9FG8 - chains C and D of the 5 polymer chains in the assembly; structure by electron microscopy, 2.90 A resolution.

Chain C:
Protein: Gamma-aminobutyric acid receptor subunit gamma-2
From: Homo sapiens
UniProtKB: P18507 (GBRG2_HUMAN), isoform P18507-2; residues -38 to 436 here correspond to UniProt positions 1-475 (UniProt number = residue number + 39)
Amino-acid sequence (495 residues; each row starts with the number of its first residue; numbers below 1 keep their minus sign (Met-38 is residue -38)):
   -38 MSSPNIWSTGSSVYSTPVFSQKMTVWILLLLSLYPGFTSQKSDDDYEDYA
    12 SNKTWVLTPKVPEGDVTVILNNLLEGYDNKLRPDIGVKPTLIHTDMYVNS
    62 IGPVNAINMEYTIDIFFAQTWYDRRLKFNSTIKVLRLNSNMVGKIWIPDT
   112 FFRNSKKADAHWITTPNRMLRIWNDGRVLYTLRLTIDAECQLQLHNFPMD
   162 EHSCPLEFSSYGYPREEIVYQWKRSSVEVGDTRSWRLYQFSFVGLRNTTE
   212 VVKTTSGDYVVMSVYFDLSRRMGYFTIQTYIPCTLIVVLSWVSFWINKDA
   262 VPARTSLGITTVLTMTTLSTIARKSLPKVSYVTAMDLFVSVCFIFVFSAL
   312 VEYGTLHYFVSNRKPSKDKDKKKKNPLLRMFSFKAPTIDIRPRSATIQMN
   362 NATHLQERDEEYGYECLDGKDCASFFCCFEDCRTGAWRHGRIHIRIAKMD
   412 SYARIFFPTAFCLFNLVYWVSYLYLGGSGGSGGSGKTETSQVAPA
Not modelled in the structure: -38 to 24, 325-405, 438-456
Differences from the reference sequence: expression tag (437-456)
Swiss-Prot annotation at these positions:
  - region: Arg394 to Asp411 (Interaction with GABARAP)
  - glycosylation (N-linked (GlcNAc...) asparagine): Asn13, Asn90, Asn208
Disulfide bonds: Cys151-Cys165
Covalent attachments: N-acetylglucosamine (NAG) linked to Asn208

Chain D:
Protein: Gamma-aminobutyric acid receptor subunit alpha-1
From: Homo sapiens
UniProtKB: P14867 (GBRA1_HUMAN); residues 1-429 here correspond to UniProt positions 28-456 (UniProt number = residue number + 27)
Amino-acid sequence (464 residues; each row starts with the number of its first residue; numbers below 1 keep their minus sign (Met-34 is residue -34)):
   -34 MKKSPGLSDYLWAWTLFLSTLTGRSYGDYKDDDDKQPSLQDELKDNTTVF
    16 TRILDRLLDGYDNRLRPGLGERVTEVKTDIFVTSFGPVSDHDMEYTIDVF
    66 FRQSWKDERLKFKGPMTVLRLNNLMASKIWTPDTFFHNGKKSVAHNMTMP
   116 NKLLRITEDGTLLYTMRLTVRAECPMHLEDFPMDAHACPLKFGSYAYTRA
   166 EVVYEWTREPARSVVVAEDGSRLNQYDLLGQTVDSGIVQSSTGEYVVMTT
   216 HFHLKRKIGYFVIQTYLPCIMTVILSQVSFWLNRESVPARTVFGVTTVLT
   266 MTTLSISARNSLPKVAYATAMDWFIAVCYAFVFSALIEFATVNYFTKRGY
   316 AWDGKSVVPEKPKKVKDPLIKKNNTYAPTATSYTPNLARGDPGLATIAKS
   366 ATIEPKEVKPETKPPEPKKTFNSVSKIDRLSRIAFPLLFGIFNLVYWATY
   416 LNREPQLKAPTPHQ
Not modelled in the structure: -34 to 11, 326-383, 419-429
Differences from the reference sequence: initiating methionine (-34); expression tag (-33 to 0)
Swiss-Prot annotation at these positions:
  - binding site (4-aminobutanoate): Arg67, Thr130
  - binding site (3alpha-hydroxy-5alpha-pregnan-11,20-dione): Trp246
  - glycosylation (N-linked (GlcNAc...) asparagine): Asn11, Asn111
Disulfide bonds: Cys139-Cys153
Covalent attachments: N-acetylglucosamine (NAG) linked to Asn111
Residues lining bound ligands:
  - gamma-amino-butanoic acid (ABU): Phe65, Arg67, Leu118, Thr130
  - PIO ([(2R)-2-octanoyloxy-3-[oxidanyl-[(1R,2R,3S,4R,5R,6S)-2,3,6-tris(oxidanyl)-4,5-diphosphonooxy-cyclohexyl]oxy-phosphoryl]oxy-propyl] octanoate): Arg249, Glu303, Thr306, Phe310, Lys312, Arg313, Asn387, Ser388, Val389, Ser390, Lys391, Ile392, Leu395, Ser396

Interface between chain C and chain D:
Residue-residue contacts (87; chain C residue first):
  Val27(C) with Leu30(D), hydrophobic; Leu34(D), hydrophobic
  Thr28(C) with Asp27(D), hydrogen bond; Leu30(D)
  Leu31(C) with Arg29(D); Leu30(D), hydrophobic
  Asn32(C) with Arg29(D), hydrogen bond
  Leu35(C) with Arg29(D)
  Ser61(C) with Glu138(D), hydrogen bond
  Phe77(C) with Phe100(D), hydrophobic; Tyr160(D), hydrophobic
  Arg97(C) with Thr163(D); Glu166(D), salt bridge
  Leu98(C) with Ala161(D)
  Asn99(C) with Trp95(D); Tyr162(D)
  Asn101(C) with Asn28(D)
  Met102(C) with Arg29(D)
  His122(C) with Gly104(D)
  Ile124(C) with Thr99(D); Phe100(D); Ser107(D); Ala109(D), hydrophobic; Leu133(D), hydrophobic
  Thr125(C) with Thr99(D), hydrogen bond (backbone-backbone); Met131(D); Leu133(D)
  Thr126(C) with Pro97(D); Asp98(D); Thr99(D)
  Asn128(C) with Phe100(D); Tyr160(D)
  Arg129(C) with Tyr160(D); Ala161(D)
  Met130(C) with Tyr160(D); Thr207(D); Tyr210(D)
  Arg132(C) with Ala161(D), hydrogen bond (side chain-backbone); Thr163(D); Thr207(D), hydrogen bond (side chain-backbone); Tyr210(D), hydrogen bond
  Thr142(C) with Tyr160(D)
  Leu143(C) with Tyr160(D), hydrogen bond (backbone-side chain)
  Arg144(C) with Phe100(D); Phe101(D), hydrogen bond (side chain-backbone); His102(D), hydrogen bond (side chain-backbone); Gly104(D); Tyr160(D), hydrogen bond (backbone-side chain)
  Ser195(C) with Pro140(D)
  Arg197(C) with Asp57(D); Lys105(D); Glu138(D), salt bridge
  Tyr199(C) with His56(D), hydrogen bond (side chain-backbone); Asp57(D), hydrogen bond (side chain-backbone); Met58(D); Pro278(D), hydrophobic; Lys279(D)
  Gln200(C) with Lys279(D)
  Arg232(C) with Ala281(D)
  Gly234(C) with Ala281(D)
  Tyr235(C) with Arg274(D); Lys279(D); Val280(D); Ala281(D)
  Gln239(C) with Ile271(D)
  Leu246(C) with Tyr294(D), hydrophobic; Phe298(D)
  Ile247(C) with Leu264(D), hydrophobic
  Leu250(C) with Val263(D), hydrophobic; Phe298(D), hydrophobic; Leu301(D), hydrophobic
  Val253(C) with Ala305(D), hydrophobic
  Trp256(C) with Asn308(D); Tyr309(D)
  Ile257(C) with Asn308(D)
  Asn258(C) with Asn308(D), hydrogen bond (backbone-side chain)
  Ala261(C) with Val252(D), hydrophobic
  Ala264(C) with Val252(D), hydrophobic; Thr256(D)
  Leu268(C) with Val260(D), hydrophobic
  Thr271(C) with Val260(D); Leu264(D)
  Thr275(C) with Leu264(D)
  Leu279(C) with Ile271(D), hydrophobic
  Ile282(C) with Ile271(D), hydrophobic
  Ser286(C) with Lys279(D)
  Arg415(C) with Tyr309(D)
Interface residues without a listed pair, chain C (52 interface residues in all): Asp120, Leu140, Ile238, Val249, Pro263
Interface residues without a listed pair, chain D (58 interface residues in all): Phe66, Thr96, Asn103, Lys106, Val108, Lys117, Pro253, Thr267, Tyr282, Ala283, Asp287

Summary:
The interface between chain C and chain D involves 52 residues on one side and 58 on the other; the contacts
include 14 hydrogen bonds and 2 salt bridges. Among the polar pairs are Arg97(C)-Glu166(D),
Arg197(C)-Glu138(D) and Thr28(C)-Asp27(D).
Chain C is Gamma-aminobutyric acid receptor subunit gamma-2 and chain D is Gamma-aminobutyric acid receptor
subunit alpha-1, both from Homo sapiens; the structure, Cryo-EM structure of the full-length alpha1beta3gamma2
GABA(A) receptor in complex with GABA in the long-lived symmetric ..., was determined by electron microscopy.
